PDB entry 7U1C | X-ray diffraction, 2.09 A resolution | chain A

== Chain A ==
Name: Beta-lactamase domain-containing protein
Organism: Caulobacter vibrioides
UniProt: Q9A800 (Q9A800_CAUVC); residues 1-462 here correspond to UniProt positions 29-490 (UniProt number = residue number + 28)
Chain sequence (469 residues; numbered 1 to 469; the number before each row is that of its first residue):
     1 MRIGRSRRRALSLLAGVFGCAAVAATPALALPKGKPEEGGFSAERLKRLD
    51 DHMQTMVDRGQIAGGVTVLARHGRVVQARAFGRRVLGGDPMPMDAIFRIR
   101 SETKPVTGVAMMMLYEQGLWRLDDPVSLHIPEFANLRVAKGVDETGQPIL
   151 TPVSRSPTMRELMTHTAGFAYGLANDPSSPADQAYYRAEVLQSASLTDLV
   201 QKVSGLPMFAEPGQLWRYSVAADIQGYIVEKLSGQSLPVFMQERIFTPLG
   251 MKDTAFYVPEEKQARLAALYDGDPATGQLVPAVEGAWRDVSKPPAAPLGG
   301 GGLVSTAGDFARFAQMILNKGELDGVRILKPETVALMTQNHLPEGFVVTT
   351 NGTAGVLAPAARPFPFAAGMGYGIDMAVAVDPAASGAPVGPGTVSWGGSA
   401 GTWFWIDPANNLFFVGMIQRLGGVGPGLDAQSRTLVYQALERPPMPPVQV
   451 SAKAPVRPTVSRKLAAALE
Unresolved in the structure: 1-29, 353-366, 445-469
Sequence notes: expression tag (463-469)
Bound ions: Na+: Met93, Ala95
Reported in the primary citation:
  - catalytic residues: Ser101
  - catalytic residues: Tyr218 (proposed by the authors, not directly observed)
  - contacts within the chain: Ser101-Tyr218
  - binding site for sulfate ion: Ser101
  - mutagenesis - S101A: abolished catalytic activity on pNB
  - mutagenesis - S101A: decreased growth in response to beta-lactam
  - conformationally variable residues (order/disorder transition): Phe346 to Gly352

== Summary ==
Met93 and Ala95 coordinate Na+. From the paper: catalytic residues Ser101 and Tyr218; S101A abolishes
catalytic activity on pNB.
Chain A is Beta-lactamase domain-containing protein (Caulobacter vibrioides); the structure, Structure of EstG
crystalized with SO4 and Tris, was determined by X-ray diffraction, deposited together with 7U1B and 7UDA.
